Entry 8XOJ (electron microscopy, 3.10 A resolution); this record covers chains A and R of the 5 polymer chains in the assembly.

Chain A:
Molecule: Guanine nucleotide-binding protein G(q) subunit alpha-q
Source organism: Homo sapiens
Chain sequence (361 residues; each row starts with the number of its first residue; note: 26 numbers in that range are skipped by the numbering (no residue carries them; nothing is unmodelled there)):
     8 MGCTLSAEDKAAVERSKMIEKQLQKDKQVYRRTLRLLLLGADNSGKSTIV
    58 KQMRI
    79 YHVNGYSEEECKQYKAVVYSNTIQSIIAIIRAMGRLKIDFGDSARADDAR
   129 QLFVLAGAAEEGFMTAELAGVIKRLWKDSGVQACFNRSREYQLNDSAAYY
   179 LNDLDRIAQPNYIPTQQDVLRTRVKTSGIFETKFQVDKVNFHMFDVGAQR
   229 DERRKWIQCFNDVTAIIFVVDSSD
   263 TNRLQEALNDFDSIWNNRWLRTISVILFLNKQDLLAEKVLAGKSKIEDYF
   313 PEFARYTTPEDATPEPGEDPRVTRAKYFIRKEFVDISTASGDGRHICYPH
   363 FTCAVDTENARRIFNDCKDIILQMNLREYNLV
Not modelled in the structure: 8-14, 79-203, 263

Chain R:
Molecule: G-protein coupled estrogen receptor 1
Source organism: Homo sapiens
UniProt: Q99527 (GPER1_HUMAN); residue numbers follow UniProt; this construct covers 1-375
Chain sequence (375 residues; each row starts with the number of its first residue):
     1 MDVTSQARGVGLEMYPGTAQPAAPNTTSPELNLSHPLLGTALANGTGELS
    51 EHQQYVIGLFLSCLYTIFLFPIGFVGNILILVVNISFREKMTIPDLYFIN
   101 LAVADLILVADSLIEVFNLHERYYDIAVLCTFMSLFLQVNMYSSVFFLTW
   151 MSFDRYIALARAMRCSLFRTKHHARLSCGLIWMASVSATLVPFTAVHLQH
   201 TDEACFCFADVREVQWLEVTLGFIVPFAIIGLCYSLIVRVLVRAHRHRGL
   251 RPRRQKALRMILAVVLVFFVCWLPENVFISVHLLQRTQPGAAPCKQSFRH
   301 AHPLTGHIVNLAAFSNSCLNPLIYSFLGETFRDKLRLYIEQKTNLPALNR
   351 FCHAALKAVIPDSTEQSDVRFSSAV
Not modelled in the structure: 1-49, 201-209, 249-252, 286-299, 343-375
Swiss-Prot annotation at these positions:
  - modified residue: Met1 (N-acetylmethionine)
  - glycosylation (N-linked (GlcNAc...) asparagine): Asn25, Asn32, Asn44

Chain A / chain R interface:
Residue-residue contacts (49; chain A residue first):
  Arg38(A) - Ser166(R)  hydrogen bond (side chain-backbone)
  Arg38(A) - Phe168(R)
  Arg38(A) - Thr170(R)
  Arg39(A) - Ser166(R)
  Leu41(A) - Met163(R)  hydrophobic
  Lys216(A) - Arg164(R)
  Val217(A) - Met163(R)
  Gly355(A) - Arg253(R)  hydrogen bond (backbone-side chain)
  Phe376(A) - Met163(R)  hydrophobic
  Asn377(A) - Arg248(R)
  Lys380(A) - Met163(R)
  Lys380(A) - Arg248(R)
  Asp381(A) - Arg248(R)
  Asp381(A) - Arg254(R)  salt bridge
  Ile383(A) - Met163(R)  hydrophobic
  Leu384(A) - Leu159(R)
  Leu384(A) - Leu241(R)  hydrophobic
  Leu384(A) - Ala244(R)  hydrophobic
  Leu384(A) - Arg254(R)
  Gln385(A) - Arg253(R)  hydrogen bond
  Gln385(A) - Arg254(R)
  Asn387(A) - Ala158(R)
  Asn387(A) - Ala162(R)
  Asn387(A) - Arg169(R)
  Leu388(A) - Leu159(R)  hydrophobic
  Leu388(A) - Leu241(R)  hydrophobic
  Leu388(A) - Arg254(R)
  Arg389(A) - Arg253(R)
  Arg389(A) - Thr330(R)  hydrogen bond (backbone-side chain)
  Glu390(A) - Pro94(R)
  Tyr391(A) - Pro94(R)  hydrophobic
  Tyr391(A) - Tyr97(R)
  Tyr391(A) - Asp154(R)  hydrogen bond
  Tyr391(A) - Arg155(R)
  Tyr391(A) - Ala158(R)  hydrophobic
  Tyr391(A) - Arg169(R)
  Asn392(A) - Met260(R)
  Asn392(A) - Tyr324(R)  hydrogen bond (side chain-backbone)
  Asn392(A) - Ser325(R)  hydrogen bond (side chain-backbone)
  Asn392(A) - Gly328(R)
  Asn392(A) - Glu329(R)
  Asn392(A) - Thr330(R)  hydrogen bond (side chain-backbone)
  Asn392(A) - Phe331(R)  hydrogen bond (side chain-backbone)
  Leu393(A) - Leu159(R)  hydrophobic
  Leu393(A) - Ala257(R)
  Leu393(A) - Met260(R)
  Leu393(A) - Ile261(R)  hydrophobic
  Val394(A) - Glu329(R)
  Val394(A) - Thr330(R)
Also at the interface, not in a pair above, chain A (25 interface residues in all): Asp215, Arg356, Tyr360, Asp378
Also at the interface, not in a pair above, chain R (34 interface residues in all): Thr92, Phe98, Met151, Leu167, Val240, Lys256, Phe326

In short:
The interface between chain A and chain R involves 25 residues on one side and 34 on the other; the contacts
include 9 hydrogen bonds and 1 salt bridge. Polar pairs include Asp381(A)-Arg254(R), Arg38(A)-Ser166(R) and
Gly355(A)-Arg253(R).
Here chain A is Guanine nucleotide-binding protein G(q) subunit alpha-q and chain R is G-protein coupled
estrogen receptor 1, both from Homo sapiens. Entry 8XOJ (Cryo-EM structure of GPR30-Gq complex structure in
the presence of G-1) was determined by electron microscopy together with 8XOF, 8XOG, 8XOH and 8XOI from the
same study.
